8K18 - chains C and D of the 3 polymer chains in the assembly; structure by electron microscopy, 3.68 A resolution.

Chain C:
Protein: ZCP4C9 heavy chain
Source organism: Homo sapiens
Amino-acid sequence (119 residues; row label = number of the first residue in the row):
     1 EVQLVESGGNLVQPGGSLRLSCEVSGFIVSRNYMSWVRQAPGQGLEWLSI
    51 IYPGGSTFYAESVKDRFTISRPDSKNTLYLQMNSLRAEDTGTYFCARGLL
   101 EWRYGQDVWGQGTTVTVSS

Chain D:
Protein: ZCP4C9 light chain
Source organism: Homo sapiens
Amino-acid sequence (107 residues; each row starts with the number of its first residue):
     1 DIQMTQSPSSLSASVGDRVTITCQASQDVNEDLNWYQQKPGKAPKLLIYG
    51 AFNLETGVSSKFSGSGSGTHFTLTISSLQPEDIATYYCQQYGHQALSFGG
   101 GTKVEIK
Cystine bridges: Cys23-Cys88

Interface between chain C and chain D:
Contacting residue pairs (28):
  Val37(C) - Phe98(D)  hydrophobic
  Gln39(C) - Tyr87(D)
  Gln43(C) - Tyr87(D)
  Gly44(C) - Tyr87(D)
  Leu45(C) - Pro44(D)  hydrophobic
  Leu45(C) - Tyr87(D)
  Leu45(C) - Phe98(D)  hydrophobic
  Trp47(C) - Leu96(D)
  Trp47(C) - Phe98(D)  hydrophobic
  Ile50(C) - Leu96(D)  hydrophobic
  Phe58(C) - Gln94(D)
  Ala60(C) - Asp1(D)
  Phe94(C) - Ala43(D)  hydrophobic
  Trp102(C) - Asp32(D)
  Trp102(C) - Tyr91(D)  hydrogen bond (backbone-side chain)
  Arg103(C) - Tyr49(D)  hydrogen bond
  Arg103(C) - Glu55(D)  salt bridge
  Arg103(C) - Thr56(D)  hydrogen bond
  Tyr104(C) - Asn34(D)  hydrogen bond (backbone-side chain)
  Tyr104(C) - Tyr91(D)  hydrophobic
  Gly105(C) - Asn34(D)  hydrogen bond (backbone-side chain)
  Gly105(C) - Leu46(D)
  Gln106(C) - Tyr36(D)  hydrogen bond (backbone-side chain)
  Gln106(C) - Gln89(D)  hydrogen bond
  Gln106(C) - Phe98(D)
  Asp107(C) - Leu46(D)
  Trp109(C) - Pro44(D)  hydrophobic
  Gly110(C) - Ala43(D)
Other interface residues (no listed pair), chain C (19 interface residues in all): Ser35
Other interface residues (no listed pair), chain D (21 interface residues in all): Gln38, Gly50, Leu54, Ala95, Ser97

Summary:
19 residues of chain C face 21 of chain D across their interface; the contacts include 7 hydrogen bonds and 1
salt bridge. Among the polar pairs are Arg103(C)-Glu55(D), Trp102(C)-Tyr91(D) and Arg103(C)-Tyr49(D).
Here chain C is ZCP4C9 heavy chain and chain D is ZCP4C9 light chain, both from Homo sapiens. Entry 8K18
(Neutralization antibody ZCP4C9 bound with SARS-CoV-2 Omicron BA.5 RBD) was determined by electron microscopy
(same publication as 8K19).
